4R6N - chains A and C of the 4 polymer chains in the assembly; structure by X-ray diffraction, 1.67 A resolution.

== Chain A (and C) ==
Molecule: Agglutinin alpha chain
Organism: Artocarpus integer
Notes: chain C of this document is another copy of the same molecule, construct and numbering; everything in this record applies to it too
UniProt: P18670 (LECA_ARTIN); residue numbers follow UniProt; this construct covers 1-133
Sequence (133 residues; each row starts with the number of its first residue):
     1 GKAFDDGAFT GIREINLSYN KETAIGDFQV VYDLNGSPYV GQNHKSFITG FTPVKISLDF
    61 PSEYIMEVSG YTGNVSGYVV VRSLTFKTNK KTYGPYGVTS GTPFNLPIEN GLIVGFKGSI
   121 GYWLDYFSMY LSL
UniProt features mapped onto this chain:
  - region: V68 to N89 (IgA-binding)
  - glycosylation (N-linked (GlcNAc...) asparagine): N43, N74
Residues lining bound ligands: methyl beta-D-galactopyranoside (MBG): G1, F47, Y78, V80, G121, Y122, W123, D125
Reported in the primary citation:
  - binding site for methyl beta-D-galactopyranoside: G1, F47, Y78, Y122 to D125
  - conformationally variable residues: F47, Y78, Y122

== Interface between chain A and chain C ==
Contacting residue pairs (8; chain A residue first):
  T102(A) - P103(C)
  P103(A) - T102(C)
  P103(A) - P103(C)
  L106(A) - L106(C)  hydrophobic
  E109(A) - K117(C)  salt bridge
  E109(A) - S128(C)  hydrogen bond
  K117(A) - E109(C)  salt bridge
  S128(A) - E109(C)  hydrogen bond
Other interface residues (no listed pair), chain A (9 interface residues in all): F104, N105, L131
Other interface residues (no listed pair), chain C (9 interface residues in all): F104, N105, L131

== Overview ==
Chain A and chain C each contribute 9 residues to their interface, with 2 hydrogen bonds and 2 salt bridges.
Polar pairs include E109(A)-K117(C) and E109(A)-S128(C). Chain A binds methyl beta-D-galactopyranoside. The
paper reports a binding site for methyl beta-D-galactopyranoside at G1(A), F47(A) and Y78(A) among others;
conformational variability at F47(A), Y78(A) and Y122(A).
Chain A and chain C are both Agglutinin alpha chain (Artocarpus integer); the structure, Jacalin-carbohydrate
interactions. Distortion of the ligand as a determinant of affinity, was determined by X-ray diffraction (same
publication as 4R6O, 4R6P, 4R6Q and 4R6R).
